3RB4 - chains A and D of the 3 polymer chains in the assembly; structure by X-ray diffraction, 2.81 A resolution.

Chain A:
Name: DNA polymerase IV
Source organism: Sulfolobus solfataricus
Notes: EC 2.7.7.7
UniProtKB: Q97W02 (DPO42_SULSO); residues 2-341 here = UniProt positions 2-341
Chain sequence (341 residues; numbered 1 to 341; the number before each row is that of its first residue):
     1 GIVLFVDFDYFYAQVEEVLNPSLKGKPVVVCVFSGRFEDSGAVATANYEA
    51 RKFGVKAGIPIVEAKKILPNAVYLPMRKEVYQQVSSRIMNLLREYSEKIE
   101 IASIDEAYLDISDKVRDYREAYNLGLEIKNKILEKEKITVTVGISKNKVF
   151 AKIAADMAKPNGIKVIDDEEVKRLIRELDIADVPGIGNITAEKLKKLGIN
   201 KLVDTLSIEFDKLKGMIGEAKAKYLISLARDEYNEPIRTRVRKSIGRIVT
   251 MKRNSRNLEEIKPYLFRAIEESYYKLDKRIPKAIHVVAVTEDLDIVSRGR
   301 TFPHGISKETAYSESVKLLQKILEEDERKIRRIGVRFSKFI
Sequence notes: expression tag (1)
Bound ions: Ca2+ site 1: Asp-7, Asp-105, Glu-106 (together with 2'-deoxyguanosine-5'-triphosphate); Ca2+ site 2: Asp-7, Phe-8, Asp-105 (together with 2'-deoxyguanosine-5'-triphosphate); Ca2+ site 3: Ala-181, Ile-186
Residues lining bound ligands: 2'-deoxyguanosine-5'-triphosphate (DGT): Asp-7, Phe-8, Asp-9, Tyr-10, Phe-11, Tyr-12, Val-32, Val-43, Ala-44, Thr-45, Tyr-48, Arg-51, Ala-57, Gly-58, Ile-104, Asp-105, Lys-159
UniProt features mapped onto this chain:
  - active site: Glu-106
  - binding site (Mg(2+)): Asp-7, Asp-105
  - site: Tyr-12 (Substrate discrimination)
  - mutagenesis: Asp-105 to Glu-106 (Loss of function)

Chain D:
Molecule: 13-nt DNA strand
Sequence (13 nucleotides; numbered 802 to 814; the number before each row is that of its first residue):
   802 GTTGGATGGTAGX
Modified / non-standard residues: DDG (2',3'-dideoxy-guanosine-5'-monophosphate) at position 814

Chain A / chain D interface:
Residue-residue contacts - 28 pairs, chain A then chain D:
  Ser-103(A) / DDG_814(D)  sugar contact
  Asp-105(A) / DDG_814(D)  sugar contact
  Glu-106(A) / DDG_814(D)  sugar contact
  Lys-152(A) / DG813(D)  hydrogen bond to the phosphate
  Lys-152(A) / DDG_814(D)  salt bridge to the phosphate
  Pro-184(A) / DG813(D)  phosphate contact
  Gly-185(A) / DA812(D)  sugar contact
  Gly-185(A) / DG813(D)  hydrogen bond to the phosphate
  Ile-186(A) / DG813(D)  phosphate contact
  Gly-187(A) / DA812(D)  hydrogen bond to the phosphate
  Gly-187(A) / DG813(D)  phosphate contact
  Asn-188(A) / DA812(D)  hydrogen bond to the phosphate
  Ile-189(A) / DT811(D)  phosphate contact
  Ile-189(A) / DA812(D)  hydrogen bond to the phosphate
  Thr-190(A) / DT811(D)  phosphate contact
  Thr-190(A) / DA812(D)  hydrogen bond to the phosphate
  His-285(A) / DT808(D)  base contact
  Val-296(A) / DG809(D)  phosphate contact
  Ser-297(A) / DT808(D)  sugar contact
  Ser-297(A) / DG809(D)  hydrogen bond to the phosphate
  Arg-298(A) / DT808(D)  salt bridge to the phosphate
  Arg-298(A) / DG809(D)  salt bridge to the phosphate
  Gly-299(A) / DT808(D)  hydrogen bond to the phosphate
  Arg-300(A) / DA807(D)  phosphate contact
  Thr-301(A) / DG806(D)  sugar contact
  Thr-301(A) / DA807(D)  hydrogen bond to the phosphate
  Lys-321(A) / DT808(D)  salt bridge to the phosphate
  Lys-339(A) / DG806(D)  salt bridge to the phosphate
Interface residues without a listed pair, chain A (24 interface residues in all): Val-183, Lys-221, Asp-294, Ile-295
Interface residues without a listed pair, chain D (9 interface residues in all): DG810

Overview:
24 residues of chain A and 9 residues of chain D are in contact, with 9 hydrogen bonds and 5 salt bridges.
Polar contacts include Lys-152(A)/DG813(D), Gly-185(A)/DG813(D) and Gly-187(A)/DA812(D). Ligands of chain A:
2'-deoxyguanosine-5'-triphosphate.
Here chain A is DNA polymerase IV (Sulfolobus solfataricus) and chain D is a 13-nt DNA strand. Entry 3RB4
(Dpo4 extension ternary complex with 3'-terminal primer G base opposite the 3-methylcytosine (m3c) lesion) was
determined by X-ray diffraction together with 3RAQ, 3RAX, 3RB0, 3RB3 and 3RB6 from the same study.
